PDB entry 8IUO | electron microscopy, 3.96 A resolution | chains B and D of the 6 polymer chains in the assembly

Chain B (and D):
Molecule: Nucleoprotein
From: Human respiratory syncytial virus A
Notes: chain D of this document is another copy of the same molecule, construct and numbering; everything in this record applies to it too
Reference sequence: A0A2H4WKL8 (A0A2H4WKL8_HRSV); residue numbers follow UniProt; this construct covers 1-362
Amino-acid sequence (362 residues; row label = number of the first residue in the row):
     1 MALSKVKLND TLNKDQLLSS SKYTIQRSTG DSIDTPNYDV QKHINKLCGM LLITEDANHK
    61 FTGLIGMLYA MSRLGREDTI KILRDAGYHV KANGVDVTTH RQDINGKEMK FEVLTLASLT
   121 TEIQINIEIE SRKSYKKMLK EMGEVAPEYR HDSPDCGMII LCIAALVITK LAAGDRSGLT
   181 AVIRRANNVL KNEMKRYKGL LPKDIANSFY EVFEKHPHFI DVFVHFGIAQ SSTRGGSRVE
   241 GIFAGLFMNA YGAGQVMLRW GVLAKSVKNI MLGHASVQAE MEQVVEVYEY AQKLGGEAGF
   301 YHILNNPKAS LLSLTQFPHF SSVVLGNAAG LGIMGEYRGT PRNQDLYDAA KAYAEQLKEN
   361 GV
From the paper describing this entry:
  - self-association interface (contacts with another copy of this molecule); pairs are residue here / residue on that copy: Tyr38-Gln26 (hydrogen bond), Tyr88-Arg234 (hydrogen bond), Arg234-Asp221 (salt bridge)
  - binding site for the 35-nt RNA strand: Lys170, Arg184, Arg185, Ser313, Thr315, Tyr337

Chain B / chain D interface:
Residue-residue contacts - 39 pairs, chain B then chain D:
  Tyr38(B) with Gln26(D), hydrogen bond
  Arg73(B) with Ile25(D)
  Lys81(B) with Tyr23(D)
  Ile82(B) with Tyr23(D)
  Ala229(B) with Ile25(D)
  Gln230(B) with Ile25(D)
  Ser231(B) with Leu18(D); Pro307(D)
  Ser232(B) with Leu18(D); Ser21(D); Pro307(D)
  Thr233(B) with Pro307(D)
  Arg234(B) with Ala86(D); Tyr88(D), hydrogen bond; Asp221(D), salt bridge; Asn305(D)
  Gly235(B) with Arg27(D)
  Gly236(B) with Asn305(D), hydrogen bond (backbone-side chain)
  Met248(B) with Lys14(D)
  Tyr251(B) with Lys14(D)
  Arg259(B) with Leu8(D)
  Leu263(B) with Ala279(D), hydrophobic
  Lys265(B) with Leu3(D)
  Ser266(B) with Gln278(D), hydrogen bond (side chain-backbone); Ala279(D), hydrogen bond (side chain-backbone)
  Val267(B) with Ala279(D), hydrophobic
  Met281(B) with Ala2(D), hydrophobic; Leu3(D), hydrophobic
  Val285(B) with Lys5(D)
  Tyr288(B) with Val6(D), hydrophobic; Lys7(D)
  Glu289(B) with Lys5(D)
  Gln292(B) with Lys5(D); Lys7(D), hydrogen bond (side chain-backbone)
  Gly295(B) with Asn13(D)
  Gly296(B) with Asn13(D); Gln16(D)
  Lys358(B) with His274(D); Ser276(D)
Also at the interface, not in a pair above, chain B (35 interface residues in all): Asp78, Asp85, Phe226, Ile228, Ser237, Val262, Leu331, Val362
Also at the interface, not in a pair above, chain D (33 interface residues in all): Ser4, Asp10, Leu17, Lys22, Ile270, Gly273, Ala275, Gln283, Asn306

Overview:
Chain B and chain D form an interface of 35 and 33 residues respectively, with 6 hydrogen bonds and 1 salt
bridge. Polar contacts include Arg234(B)-Asp221(D), Tyr38(B)-Gln26(D) and Arg234(B)-Tyr88(D). From the paper:
a binding site for the 35-nt RNA strand at Lys170(B), Arg184(B) and Arg185(B) among others; a self-association
interface involving Tyr38(B), Tyr88(B) and Arg234(B).
Both chains are Nucleoprotein (Human respiratory syncytial virus A). Entry 8IUO (respiratory syncytial virus
nucleocapsid-like assembly) was determined by electron microscopy.
